Entry 8PTQ (X-ray diffraction, 1.55 A resolution); this record covers chain A.

# Chain A
Molecule: Monoglyceride lipase
Source organism: Homo sapiens
Notes: EC 3.1.1.23
Reference sequence: Q99685 (MGLL_HUMAN); residue numbers follow UniProt; this construct covers 1-303
Sequence (323 residues; numbered -19 to 303; the number before each row is that of its first residue; numbers below 1 keep their minus sign (Met-19 is residue -19)):
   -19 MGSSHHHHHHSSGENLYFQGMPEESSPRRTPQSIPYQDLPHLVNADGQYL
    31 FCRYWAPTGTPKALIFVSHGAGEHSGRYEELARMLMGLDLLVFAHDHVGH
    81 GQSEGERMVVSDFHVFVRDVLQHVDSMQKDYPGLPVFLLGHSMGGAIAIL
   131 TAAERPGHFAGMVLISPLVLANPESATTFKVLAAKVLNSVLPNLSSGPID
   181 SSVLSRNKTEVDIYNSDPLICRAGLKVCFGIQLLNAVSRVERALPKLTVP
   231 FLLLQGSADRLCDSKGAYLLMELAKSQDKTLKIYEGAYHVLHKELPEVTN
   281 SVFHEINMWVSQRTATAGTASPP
Disordered / not traced: -19 to 5, 167-176, 296-303
Covalently attached groups: compound EJI linked to Ser122
Sequence notes: initiating methionine (-19); expression tag (-18 to 0); engineered mutation Ala36 (Lys in Q99685), Ser169 (Leu in Q99685), Ser176 (Leu in Q99685)
Residues lining bound ligands: EJI (methyl 4-[(2S,3R)-3-(4-fluorophenyl)-1-(1-methanoylpiperidin-4-yl)-4-oxidanylidene-azetidin-2-yl]benzoate): Gly50, Ala51, Met123, Leu148, Leu150, Ser155, Phe159, Ile179, Leu205, Gly210, Ile211, Leu213, Leu214, Arg240, Leu241, Cys242, His269
Swiss-Prot annotation at these positions:
  - active site: Ser122 (Nucleophile), Asp239 (Charge relay system), His269 (Charge relay system)
  - modified residue: Thr10 (Phosphothreonine), Tyr58 (3'-nitrotyrosine)
  - mutagenesis: Tyr194 (Y194F: Does not affect ability to hydrolyze 1- or 2-monoacylglycerol), Cys201 (C201A: Does not affect ability to hydrolyze 1- or 2-monoacylglycerol), Cys208 (C208A: Does not affect ability to hydrolyze 1- or 2-monoacylglycerol), Cys242 (C242A: Reduced 1-monoacylglycerol lipase activity)
From the paper describing this entry:
  - binding site for EJI: Ala51, Ser122, Met123, Leu148, Leu150, Phe159, Ile179, Arg240, Leu241

# In short
Compound EJI is covalently linked to Ser122. Curated annotation (UniProt) lists 3 active-site residues and 4
mutagenesis sites. The paper reports a binding site for EJI at Ala51, Ser122 and Met123 among others.
Chain A is Monoglyceride lipase (Homo sapiens); the structure, COMPLEX CRYSTAL STRUCTURE OF MUTANT HUMAN
MONOGLYCERIDE LIPASE WITH COMPOUND 5l, was determined by X-ray diffraction together with 8PTC and 8PTR from
the same study.
